Entry 2VA7 (X-ray diffraction, 2.20 A resolution); this record covers chain A.

Chain A:
Molecule: Beta-secretase 1 .
Source organism: Homo sapiens
Notes: EC 3.4.23.46; fragment: protease domain, residues 14-453
UniProt: P56817 (BACE1_HUMAN); residues -47 to 392 here correspond to UniProt positions 14-453 (UniProt number = residue number + 61)
Chain sequence (455 residues; each row starts with the number of its first residue; numbers below 1 keep their minus sign (Met-62 is residue -62)):
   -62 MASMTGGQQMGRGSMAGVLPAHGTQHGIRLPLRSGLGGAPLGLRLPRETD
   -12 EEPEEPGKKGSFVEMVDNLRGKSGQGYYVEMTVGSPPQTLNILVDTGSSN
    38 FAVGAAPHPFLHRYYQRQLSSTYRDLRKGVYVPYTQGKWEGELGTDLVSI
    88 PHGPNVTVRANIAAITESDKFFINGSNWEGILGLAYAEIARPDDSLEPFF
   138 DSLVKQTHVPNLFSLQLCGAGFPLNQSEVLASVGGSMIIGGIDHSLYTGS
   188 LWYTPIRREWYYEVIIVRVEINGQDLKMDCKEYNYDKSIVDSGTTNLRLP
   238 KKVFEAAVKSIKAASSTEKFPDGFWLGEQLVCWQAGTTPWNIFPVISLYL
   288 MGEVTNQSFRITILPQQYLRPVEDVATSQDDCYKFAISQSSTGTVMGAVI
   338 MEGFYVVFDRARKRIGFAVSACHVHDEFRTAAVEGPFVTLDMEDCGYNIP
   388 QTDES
Not modelled in the structure: -62 to -2, 158-170, 387-392
Sequence notes: engineered mutation Lys-5 (Arg56 in P56817), Lys-4 (Arg57 in P56817)
Cystine bridges: Cys155-Cys359, Cys217-Cys382, Cys269-Cys319
Small-molecule neighbours: C27 ((6R)-2-amino-6-[2-(3'-methoxybiphenyl-3-yl)ethyl]-3,6-dimethyl-5,6-dihydropyrimidin-4(3H)-one): Lys9, Ser10, Gly11, Gln12, Gly13, Leu30, Asp32, Gly34, Ser35, Tyr71, Gln73, Lys107, Phe108, Ile110, Trp115, Ile118, Asp228, Ser229, Gly230, Thr231, Thr232, Ala335
Swiss-Prot annotation at these positions:
  - active site: Asp32, Asp228
  - modified residue (N6-acetyllysine): Lys65, Lys214, Lys218, Lys224, Lys238, Lys239, Lys246
  - glycosylation (N-linked (GlcNAc...) asparagine): Asn92, Asn111, Asn162, Asn293

Overview:
Ligands of chain A: compound C27. From UniProt: active-site residues Asp32 and Asp228.
Chain A is Beta-secretase 1 . (Homo sapiens); the structure, X-ray crystal structure of beta secretase
complexed with compound 27, was determined by X-ray diffraction, deposited together with 2VA5.
